7WI3 - chains m and o of the 48 polymer chains in the assembly; structure by electron microscopy, 4.00 A resolution.

# Chain m (and o)
Protein: ATP-dependent zinc metalloprotease FtsH
Organism: Escherichia coli K-12
Notes: EC 3.4.24.-; chain o of this document is another copy of the same molecule, construct and numbering; everything in this record applies to it too
Reference sequence: P0AAI3 (FTSH_ECOLI); numbering as in UniProt (aligned over 1-644)
Chain sequence (644 residues; numbered 1 to 644; the number before each row is that of its first residue):
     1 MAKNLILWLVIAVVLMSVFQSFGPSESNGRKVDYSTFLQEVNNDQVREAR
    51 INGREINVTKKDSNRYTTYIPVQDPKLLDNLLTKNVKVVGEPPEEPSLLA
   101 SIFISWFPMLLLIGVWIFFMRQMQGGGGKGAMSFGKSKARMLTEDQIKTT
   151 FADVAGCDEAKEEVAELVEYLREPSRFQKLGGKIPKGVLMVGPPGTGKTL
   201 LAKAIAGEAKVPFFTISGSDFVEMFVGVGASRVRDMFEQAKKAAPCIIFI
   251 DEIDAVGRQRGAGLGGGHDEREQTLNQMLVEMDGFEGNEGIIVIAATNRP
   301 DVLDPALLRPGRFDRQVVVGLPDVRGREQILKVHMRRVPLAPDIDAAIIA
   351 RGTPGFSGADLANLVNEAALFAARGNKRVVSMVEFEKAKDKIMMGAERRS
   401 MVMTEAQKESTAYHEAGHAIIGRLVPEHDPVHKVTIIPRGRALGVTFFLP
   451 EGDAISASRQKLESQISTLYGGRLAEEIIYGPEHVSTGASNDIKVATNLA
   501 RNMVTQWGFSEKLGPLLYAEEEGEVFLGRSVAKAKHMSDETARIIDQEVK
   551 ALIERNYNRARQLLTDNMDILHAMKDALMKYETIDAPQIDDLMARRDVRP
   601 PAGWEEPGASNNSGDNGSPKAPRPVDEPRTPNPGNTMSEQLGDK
Unresolved in the structure: 1-28, 110-644 (chain o: 1-28, 108-644)
UniProt features mapped onto this chain:
  - active site: E415
  - binding site (ATP): G192 to T199
  - binding site (Zn(2+)): H414, H418, D492
  - site: F225 (Substrate binding)
  - mutagenesis: L201 (L201N: No in vivo protease activity, no in vitro ATPase activity), F225 (F225A/D/E/G/N/Q/R/S/T: Does not complement ftsH1 at 42 degrees Celsius, no protease activity in vivo; F225C/H: Partially complements ftsH1 at 42 degrees Celsius, some protease activity in vivo ...), G227 (G227A: Does not complement ftsH1 at 42 degrees Celsius, no protease activity in vivo), T297 (T297A: Low protease activity in vivo, low ATPase activity in vitro, complements ftsH1 at 42 degrees Celsius), N298 (N298A: No in vivo protease activity), D304 (D304A/N: No in vivo protease activity, no in vitro ATPase activity; probably still binds ATP ...), L307 (L307A: Low protease activity in vivo), R309 (R309A/L/K: No in vivo protease activity, no ATPase activity in vitro; probably still binds ATP), R312 (R312A/L/K: No in vivo protease activity, no ATPase activity in vitro; probably still binds ATP), H414 to H418 (Loss of protease function), H414 (H414Y: Loss of protease function), E415 (E415Q: Loss of protease activity in vivo), 5 further mutagenesis entries in UniProt
What the authors report for this chain:
  - mutagenesis - K61A/D62A/S63A, D62F: decreased catalytic activity on CII
  - mutagenesis - Q45A: unchanged catalytic activity on CII
  - mutagenesis - K61A/D62A/S63A, D62F: unchanged catalytic activity on SecY

# Chain m / chain o interface
Residue-residue contacts (23; chain m residue first):
  I51(m) - P71(o)
  I51(m) - V72(o)  hydrophobic
  L78(m) - V72(o)  hydrophobic
  L78(m) - D74(o)
  L82(m) - L38(o)  hydrophobic
  K87(m) - D33(o)  salt bridge
  V88(m) - D33(o)
  V88(m) - Y34(o)
  V88(m) - S35(o)
  V89(m) - D33(o)
  E91(m) - R54(o)  hydrogen bond (backbone-side chain)
  E91(m) - Y69(o)
  P92(m) - R54(o)
  P92(m) - Y69(o)  hydrophobic
  P93(m) - R54(o)
  P93(m) - Y69(o)
  S101(m) - I104(o)
  I102(m) - I104(o)  hydrophobic
  S105(m) - I104(o)  hydrogen bond (side chain-backbone)
  S105(m) - F107(o)  hydrogen bond (side chain-backbone)
  W106(m) - I104(o)
  W106(m) - F107(o)
  M109(m) - F107(o)
Other interface residues (no listed pair), chain m (16 interface residues in all): D79, L98
Other interface residues (no listed pair), chain o (13 interface residues in all): K76, A100

# Summary
Chain m and chain o form an interface of 16 and 13 residues respectively, with 3 hydrogen bonds and 1 salt
bridge. Among the polar pairs are K87(m)-D33(o), E91(m)-R54(o) and S105(m)-I104(o). The paper reports that
K61A/D62A/S63A and D62F of chain m reduce catalytic activity on CII; K61A/D62A/S63A and D62F of chain m leave
catalytic activity on SecY unchanged.
Both chains are ATP-dependent zinc metalloprotease FtsH (Escherichia coli K-12). Entry 7WI3 (Cryo-EM structure
of E.Coli FtsH-HflkC AAA protease complex) was determined by electron microscopy, deposited together with
7WI4.
